7L7G - chains C and H of the 10 polymer chains in the assembly; structure by electron microscopy, 3.00 A resolution.

== Chain C ==
Protein: Translation initiation factor eIF-2B subunit beta
From: Homo sapiens
UniProt: P49770 (EI2BB_HUMAN); residues 2-351 here = UniProt positions 2-351
Amino-acid sequence (368 residues; row label = number of the first residue in the row; numbers below 1 keep their minus sign (Met-16 is residue -16)):
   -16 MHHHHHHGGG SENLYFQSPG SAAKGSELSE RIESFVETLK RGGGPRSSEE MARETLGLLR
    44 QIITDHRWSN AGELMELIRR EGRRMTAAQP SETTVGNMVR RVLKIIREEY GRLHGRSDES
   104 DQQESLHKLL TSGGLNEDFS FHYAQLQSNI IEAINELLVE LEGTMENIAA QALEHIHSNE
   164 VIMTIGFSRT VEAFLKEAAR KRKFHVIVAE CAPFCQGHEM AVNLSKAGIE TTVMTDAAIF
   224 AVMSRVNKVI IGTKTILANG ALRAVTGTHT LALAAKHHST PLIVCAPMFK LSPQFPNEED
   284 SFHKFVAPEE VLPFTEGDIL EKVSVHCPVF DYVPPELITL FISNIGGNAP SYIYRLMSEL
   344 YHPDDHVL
Not modelled in the structure: -16 to 7, 99-124
Differences from the reference sequence: initiating methionine (-16); expression tag (-15 to 1)
Ligand contacts: C7B (2-(4-chloranylphenoxy)-N-[4-[2-(4-chloranylphenoxy)ethanoylamino]cyclohexyl]ethanamide): Asn162, Val164, His188, Ile190, Thr215, Val225, Arg228
From the paper describing this entry:
  - binding site for C7B: His188

== Chain H ==
Protein: Translation initiation factor eIF-2B subunit alpha
From: Homo sapiens
UniProt: Q14232 (EI2BA_HUMAN); residues 1-305 here = UniProt positions 1-305
Amino-acid sequence (305 residues; each row starts with the number of its first residue):
     1 MDDKELIEYF KSQMKEDPDM ASAVAAIRTL LEFLKRDKGE TIQGLRANLT SAIETLCGVD
    61 SSVAVSSGGE LFLRFISLAS LEYSDYSKCK KIMIERGELF LRRISLSRNK IADLCHTFIK
   121 DGATILTHAY SRVVLRVLEA AVAAKKRFSV YVTESQPDLS GKKMAKALCH LNVPVTVVLD
   181 AAVGYIMEKA DLVIVGAEGV VENGGIINKI GTNQMAVCAK AQNKPFYVVA ESFKFVRLFP
   241 LNQQDVPDKF KYKADTLKVA QTGQDLKEEH PWVDYTAPSL ITLLFTDLGV LTPSAVSDEL
   301 IKLYL
Not modelled in the structure: 1-3, 80-85, 253-269

== Chain C / chain H interface ==
Residue-residue contacts (12):
  Asn242(C) - Leu283(H)
  Phe278(C) - Phe118(H)  hydrophobic
  Phe278(C) - Val290(H)
  Asn280(C) - Thr117(H)
  Asn280(C) - Phe118(H)
  Asn280(C) - Lys120(H)
  Glu281(C) - Thr117(H)
  Glu281(C) - Phe118(H)
  Ser334(C) - Ser294(H)  hydrogen bond (backbone-side chain)
  Tyr337(C) - Ser294(H)
  Tyr337(C) - Ala295(H)
  Tyr337(C) - Asp298(H)  hydrogen bond
Also at the interface, not in a pair above, chain C (7 interface residues in all): Arg338
Also at the interface, not in a pair above, chain H (10 interface residues in all): Thr292, Lys302

== Summary ==
Chain C and chain H form an interface of 7 and 10 residues respectively; the contacts include 2 hydrogen
bonds. Polar contacts include Ser334(C)-Ser294(H) and Tyr337(C)-Asp298(H). Chain C binds compound C7B. From
the paper: a binding site for C7B at His188(C).
Chain C is Translation initiation factor eIF-2B subunit beta and chain H is Translation initiation factor
eIF-2B subunit alpha, both from Homo sapiens; the structure, Electron cryo-microscopy of the eukaryotic
translation initiation factor 2B from Homo sapiens (updated model of PDB ..., was determined by electron
microscopy, deposited together with 7L70.
